PDB entry 2JHF | X-ray diffraction, 1.00 A resolution | chains A and B

Chain A (and B):
Protein: Alcohol dehydrogenase E chain
From: Equus caballus
Notes: EC 1.1.1.1; chain B of this document is another copy of the same molecule, construct and numbering; everything in this record applies to it too
UniProt: P00327 (ADH1E_HORSE); numbering as in UniProt (aligned over 1-374)
Sequence (374 residues; each row starts with the number of its first residue):
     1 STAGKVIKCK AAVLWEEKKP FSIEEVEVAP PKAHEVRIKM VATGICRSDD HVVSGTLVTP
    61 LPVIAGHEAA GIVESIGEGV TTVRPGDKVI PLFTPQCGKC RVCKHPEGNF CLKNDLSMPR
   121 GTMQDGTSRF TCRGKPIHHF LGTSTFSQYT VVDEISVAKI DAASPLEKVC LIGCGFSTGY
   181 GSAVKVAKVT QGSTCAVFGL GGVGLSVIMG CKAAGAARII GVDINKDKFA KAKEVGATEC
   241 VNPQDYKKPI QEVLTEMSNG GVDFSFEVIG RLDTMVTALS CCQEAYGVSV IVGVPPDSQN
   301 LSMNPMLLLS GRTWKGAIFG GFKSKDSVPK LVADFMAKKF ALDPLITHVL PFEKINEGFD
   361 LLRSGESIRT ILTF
Ion coordination: Cd2+ site 1: C46, H67, C174; Cd2+ site 2: C97, C100, C103, C111
Ligand contacts: NAD (nicotinamide-adenine-dinucleotide): C46, R47, S48, H51, F93, C174, T178, G199, L200, G201, G202, V203, G204, V222, D223, I224, N225, K228, V268, I269, G270, R271, T274, V292, G293, V294, A317, I318, F319, L362, R369
Reported in the primary citation:
  - Cd2+ coordination: C46, H67, C174
  - conformationally variable residues (loop rearrangement, side-chain flip): L116 to R120, V294 to N300
  - binding site for dimethyl sulfoxide: S48
  - catalytic residues: S48, H51

Chain A / chain B interface:
Contacting residue pairs (77; chain A residue first):
  R101(A) - S258(B)  hydrogen bond (side chain-backbone)
  R101(A) - N259(B)  hydrogen bond (side chain-backbone)
  R101(A) - G260(B)
  R101(A) - G261(B)  hydrogen bond (side chain-backbone)
  R101(A) - Q283(B)
  R101(A) - Y286(B)  hydrogen bond
  V102(A) - Q283(B)
  V102(A) - A285(B)  hydrophobic
  H105(A) - Y286(B)
  F110(A) - A285(B)  hydrophobic
  F110(A) - S310(B)
  L112(A) - E284(B)
  S258(A) - R101(B)  hydrogen bond (backbone-side chain)
  N259(A) - R101(B)  hydrogen bond (backbone-side chain)
  G260(A) - R101(B)
  G261(A) - R101(B)  hydrogen bond (backbone-side chain)
  L272(A) - P305(B)  hydrophobic
  M275(A) - P305(B)  hydrophobic
  Q283(A) - R101(B)
  Q283(A) - V102(B)
  E284(A) - L112(B)
  E284(A) - S117(B)
  A285(A) - V102(B)  hydrophobic
  A285(A) - F110(B)  hydrophobic
  Y286(A) - R101(B)  hydrogen bond
  Y286(A) - H105(B)
  I291(A) - L308(B)  hydrophobic
  I291(A) - L309(B)
  V292(A) - L309(B)
  G293(A) - L309(B)
  P295(A) - P305(B)  hydrophobic
  Q299(A) - P305(B)
  N300(A) - S302(B)  hydrogen bond
  N300(A) - M303(B)
  N300(A) - N304(B)
  L301(A) - L301(B)
  L301(A) - S302(B)
  L301(A) - M303(B)  hydrogen bond (backbone-backbone)
  S302(A) - N300(B)  hydrogen bond
  S302(A) - L301(B)
  M303(A) - N300(B)
  M303(A) - L301(B)  hydrogen bond (backbone-backbone)
  N304(A) - N300(B)
  P305(A) - L272(B)  hydrophobic
  P305(A) - M275(B)  hydrophobic
  P305(A) - P295(B)  hydrophobic
  P305(A) - Q299(B)
  M306(A) - P295(B)  hydrophobic
  L308(A) - I291(B)  hydrophobic
  L308(A) - W314(B)  hydrophobic
  L308(A) - G316(B)  hydrogen bond (backbone-backbone)
  L308(A) - A317(B)
  L309(A) - I291(B)
  L309(A) - V292(B)
  L309(A) - G293(B)
  L309(A) - P295(B)
  L309(A) - G316(B)
  L309(A) - A317(B)  hydrogen bond (backbone-backbone)
  L309(A) - I318(B)  hydrogen bond (backbone-backbone)
  S310(A) - F110(B)
  G311(A) - G316(B)
  R312(A) - K315(B)
  R312(A) - G316(B)
  T313(A) - T313(B)
  T313(A) - W314(B)
  T313(A) - K315(B)
  W314(A) - L308(B)  hydrophobic
  W314(A) - T313(B)
  W314(A) - W314(B)  hydrogen bond (backbone-backbone)
  K315(A) - R312(B)
  K315(A) - T313(B)
  G316(A) - L308(B)  hydrogen bond (backbone-backbone)
  G316(A) - L309(B)
  G316(A) - G311(B)
  G316(A) - R312(B)
  A317(A) - L309(B)  hydrogen bond (backbone-backbone)
  I318(A) - L309(B)  hydrogen bond (backbone-backbone)
Also at the interface, not in a pair above, chain A (44 interface residues in all): G108, L116, S117, D263, V294, S298
Also at the interface, not in a pair above, chain B (42 interface residues in all): G108, D263, V294, M306

Overview:
Chain A and chain B form an interface of 44 and 42 residues respectively; the contacts include 19 hydrogen
bonds. Polar contacts include R101(A)-S258(B), R101(A)-N259(B) and R101(A)-G261(B). Chain A binds NAD. The
paper reports catalytic residues S48(A) and H51(A); a binding site for dimethyl sulfoxide at S48(A).
Both chains are Alcohol dehydrogenase E chain (Equus caballus). Entry 2JHF (Structural evidence for a ligand
coordination switch in liver alcohol dehydrogenase) was determined by X-ray diffraction (same publication as
2JHG).
